8AT3 - chains B and D of the 8 polymer chains in the assembly; structure by electron microscopy, 33.00 A resolution (very low resolution: no residue pairs are listed; an interface is given only as per-side residue counts).

== Chain B ==
Molecule: HAUS augmin-like complex subunit 3
Source organism: Xenopus laevis
UniProtKB: Q6DCY9 (HAUS3_XENLA); residues 1-597 here = UniProt positions 1-597
Chain sequence (597 residues; row label = number of the first residue in the row):
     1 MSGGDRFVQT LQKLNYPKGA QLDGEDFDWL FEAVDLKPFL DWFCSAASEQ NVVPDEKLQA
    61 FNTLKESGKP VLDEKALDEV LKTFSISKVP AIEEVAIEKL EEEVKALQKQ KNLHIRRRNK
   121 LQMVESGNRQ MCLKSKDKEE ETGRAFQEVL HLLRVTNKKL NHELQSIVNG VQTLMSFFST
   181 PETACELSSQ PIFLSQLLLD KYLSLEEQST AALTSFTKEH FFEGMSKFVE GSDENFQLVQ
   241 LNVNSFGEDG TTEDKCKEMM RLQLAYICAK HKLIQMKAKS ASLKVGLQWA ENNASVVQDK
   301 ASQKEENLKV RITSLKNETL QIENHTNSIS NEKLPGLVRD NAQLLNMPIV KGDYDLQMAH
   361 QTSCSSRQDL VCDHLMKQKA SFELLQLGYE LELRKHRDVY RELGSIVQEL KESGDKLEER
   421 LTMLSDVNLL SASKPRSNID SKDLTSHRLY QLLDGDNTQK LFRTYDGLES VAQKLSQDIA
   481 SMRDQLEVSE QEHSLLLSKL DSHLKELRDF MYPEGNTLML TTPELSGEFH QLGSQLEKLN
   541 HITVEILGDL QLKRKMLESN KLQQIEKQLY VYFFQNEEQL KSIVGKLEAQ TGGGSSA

== Chain D ==
Molecule: HAUS augmin-like complex subunit 5
Source organism: Xenopus laevis
UniProtKB: A0A1L8FPI2 (A0A1L8FPI2_XENLA); residue numbers follow UniProt; this construct covers 1-666
Chain sequence (666 residues; each row starts with the number of its first residue):
     1 MERRSLAQEL KKWAVEEMGL PAQKAPSEEM LQRLFIGQCG DIWKFIIRHI HSHRTVRKIE
    61 GNLLWYQQLQ HTEAQRTAEE EQQQRRKQLC KEILELRAEL HHLQEQIQTA EREIVGQDLN
   121 CERAQDLCRR SLLLRAFNKK REEECEALCQ SNKKIQYRCE QLQEIRRASQ REVMFSAVDP
   181 DLSSSTFLEP EVLRDVREVC KLRFKFLRSL HDDSISSSVH PGKEDLRSLS HQQWMSMAEK
   241 VWNTHTPNHI LAALERLTLN STQELKKLQF SQAADLSKGP SCQLKEFSEP ITQSRSCNES
   301 THLDPQETLP SFHSLIQEGW ANSVKVSSEL RRVQSQAQAL SEHLAERIQE IHKKLSDGSE
   361 VSVLTRAAFD AELRCVILRG CRDALMQECR MLQEEAAGKK QEMKLLQQQQ QNIQEACLLL
   421 DKKQKHIQIL IKGNSSSKSQ IRRSSVEAQK YVQDKLLPWP QEIIQESQRL QDSIQKEVKH
   481 FSAICLPALL KVSTDGFNLL PSRELSINRM SNTHAPYYGI FKGIYESVRL PLYKAPESVL
   541 SHVADMKKQL FFLRSQLSSR SEAISKTQRA LQKNTNPDTD ALLKSLSDHY SLELDEMVPK
   601 MQRLIQQCEK HQEYGKEVQA TVMDWWEQPV QLCLPSEERG GLTLRQWRER WTVAVTALQR
   661 ATGSRS

== Chain B / chain D interface ==
At this resolution (33 A) residue pairs are not listed: 309 residues of chain B and 301 of chain D lie at the interface.

== Summary ==
Chain B and chain D form an interface of 309 and 301 residues respectively.
Chain B is HAUS augmin-like complex subunit 3 and chain D is HAUS augmin-like complex subunit 5, both from
Xenopus laevis; the structure, Structure of the augmin holocomplex in open conformation, was determined by
electron microscopy (same publication as 8AT2 and 8AT4).
